7Y1A - chains r and s of the 14 polymer chains in the assembly; structure by electron microscopy, 6.30 A resolution (low resolution: residue-level contacts below are approximate; hydrogen-bond / salt-bridge calls are withheld).

== Chain r ==
Protein: Phycoerythrin alpha subunit
From: Porphyridium purpureum
UniProtKB: E2IH77 (E2IH77_PORPP); numbering as in UniProt (aligned over 1-164)
Sequence (164 residues; numbered 1 to 164; the number before each row is that of its first residue):
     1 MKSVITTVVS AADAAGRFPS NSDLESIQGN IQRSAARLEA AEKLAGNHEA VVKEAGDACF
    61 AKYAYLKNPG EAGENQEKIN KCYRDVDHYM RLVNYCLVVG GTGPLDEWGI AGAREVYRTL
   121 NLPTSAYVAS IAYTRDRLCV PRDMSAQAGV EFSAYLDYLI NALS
Ligand contacts:
  - phycoerythrobilin (PEB), molecule 1: Arg-33, Val-150, Glu-151
  - phycoerythrobilin (PEB), molecule 2: Lys-43, Leu-44, Asn-47, Val-51, Arg-137, Leu-138, Cys-139, Arg-142, Asp-143
  - phycoerythrobilin (PEB), molecule 3: Ala-72, Lys-78, Lys-81, Cys-82, Arg-84, Asp-85, His-88, Tyr-89, Leu-92, Tyr-117, Leu-120, Leu-122, Pro-123, Ala-126, Tyr-127

== Chain s ==
Protein: B-phycoerythrin beta chain
From: Porphyridium purpureum
UniProtKB: P11393 (PHEB_PORPP); residue numbers follow UniProt; this construct covers 1-177
Sequence (177 residues; numbered 1 to 177; the number before each row is that of its first residue):
     1 MLDAFSRVVV NSDAKAAYVG GSDLQALKSF IADGNKRLDA VNSIVSNASC MVSDAVSGMI
    61 CENPGLISPG GNCYTNRRMA ACLRDGEIIL RYVSYALLAG DASVLEDRCL NGLKETYIAL
   121 GVPTNSSIRA VSIMKAQAVA FITNTATERK MSFAAGDCTS LASEVASYFD RVGAAIS
Modified residues: Asn-72 (N-methyl asparagine; MEN)
Curated features (UniProtKB/Swiss-Prot):
  - binding site (phycourobilin): Cys-50, Cys-61
  - binding site ((2R,3E)-phycoerythrobilin): Cys-82, Cys-158
  - modified residue: Asn-72 (N4-methylasparagine)
Glycans and other covalent adducts: covalent link Asn-72/Arg-78
Ligand contacts:
  - phycoerythrobilin (PEB), molecule 1: Ala-32, Asn-35, Lys-36, Leu-38, Asp-39, Asn-42, Ile-142, Thr-143, Asn-144, Phe-153, Ala-154, Ala-155, Gly-156, Asp-157, Cys-158
  - phycoerythrobilin (PEB), molecule 2: Asn-47, Cys-50, Ser-53, Asp-54, Ser-57, Gly-58, Cys-61, Glu-62, Ala-136, Gln-137, Phe-141, Thr-145, Ala-146, Thr-147, Arg-149
  - phycoerythrobilin (PEB), molecule 3: Ser-57, Ile-60, Tyr-74, Asn-76, Met-79
  - phycoerythrobilin (PEB), molecule 4: Leu-66, Asn-72, Cys-73, Arg-77, Arg-78, Ala-81, Cys-82, Arg-84, Asp-85, Ile-88, Cys-109, Tyr-117, Leu-120, Val-122, Pro-123, Ser-126, Ser-127

== How chain r and chain s interact ==
Contacting residue pairs (14):
  Met-1(r) with Met-1(s)
  Ile-5(r) with Asp-3(s)
  Ala-12(r) with Tyr-95(s)
  Asp-13(r) with Arg-108(s)
  Gly-16(r) with Arg-91(s)
  Arg-17(r) with Arg-91(s); Tyr-95(s)
  Phe-18(r) with Val-45(s); Arg-91(s)
  Pro-19(r) with Leu-98(s)
  Leu-24(r) with Leu-38(s)
  Ile-31(r) with Ile-31(s)
  Tyr-95(r) with Ala-17(s)
  Trp-108(r) with Asp-13(s)
Also at the interface, not in a pair above, chain r (16 interface residues in all): Val-9, Asn-30, Leu-38, Val-98
Also at the interface, not in a pair above, chain s (18 interface residues in all): Phe-5, Ala-16, Val-19, Leu-24, Asn-42, Tyr-92, Ser-94

== In short ==
The interface between chain r and chain s involves 16 residues on one side and 18 on the other. Ligands of
chain r: 3 copies of phycoerythrobilin. Ligands of chain s: 4 copies of phycoerythrobilin.
Chain r is Phycoerythrin alpha subunit and chain s is B-phycoerythrin beta chain, both from Porphyridium
purpureum; the structure, Lateral hexamer, was determined by electron microscopy.
